Entry 7LD4 (electron microscopy, 3.30 A resolution); this record covers chains A and R of the 4 polymer chains in the assembly.

== Chain A ==
Name: Guanine nucleotide-binding protein G(i) subunit alpha-2
From: Homo sapiens
Reference sequence: P04899 (GNAI2_HUMAN); residue numbers follow UniProt; this construct covers 1-355
Sequence (355 residues; each row starts with the number of its first residue):
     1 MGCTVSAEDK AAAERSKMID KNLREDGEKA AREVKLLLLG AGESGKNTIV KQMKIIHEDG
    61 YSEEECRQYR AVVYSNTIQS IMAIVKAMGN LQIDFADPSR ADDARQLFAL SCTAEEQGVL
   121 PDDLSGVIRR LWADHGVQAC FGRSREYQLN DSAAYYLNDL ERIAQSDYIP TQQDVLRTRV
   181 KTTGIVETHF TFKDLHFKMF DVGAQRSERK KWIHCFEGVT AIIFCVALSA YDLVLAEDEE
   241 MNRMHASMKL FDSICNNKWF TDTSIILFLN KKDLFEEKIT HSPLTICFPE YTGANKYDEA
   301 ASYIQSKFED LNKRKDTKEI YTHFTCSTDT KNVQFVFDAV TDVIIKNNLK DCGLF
Disordered / not traced: 1-10, 55-183, 235-240
Sequence notes: conflict Asn47 (Ser in P04899), Ala204 (Gly in P04899), Ala246 (Glu in P04899), Ser327 (Ala in P04899)
Swiss-Prot annotation at these positions:
  - region: Lys35 to Lys46, Thr48 (G1 motif), Asp174 to Thr182 (G2 motif), Phe197 to Gly203, Gln205, Arg206 (G3 motif), Ile266 to Asp273 (G4 motif), Thr325, Cys326, Thr328 to Thr330 (G5 motif)
  - binding site (GTP): Leu176 to Thr182, Asp201 to Gly203, Gln205, Asn270 to Asp273
  - binding site (Mg(2+)): Thr182
  - modified residue: Arg179 (ADP-ribosylarginine), Gln205 (Deamidated glutamine), Cys352 (ADP-ribosylcysteine)
  - lipidation: Gly2 (N-myristoyl glycine), Cys3 (S-palmitoyl cysteine)

== Chain R ==
Name: Chimera protein of Muscarinic acetylcholine receptor M4 and Adenosine receptor A1
From: Homo sapiens
Reference sequence: chimeric construct of P08173, P30542: residues -28 to -7 from P08173 (ACM4_HUMAN) positions 2-23 (UniProt number = residue number + 30); residues 2-326 from P30542 positions 2-326 (same numbers)
Sequence (387 residues; numbered -54 to 332; the number before each row is that of its first residue; numbers below 1 keep their minus sign (Met-54 is residue -54)):
   -54 MKTIIALSYI FCLVFADYKD DDDAMGANFT PVNGSSGNQS VRLVTSSSLE VLFQGPPPSI
     6 SAFQAAYIGI EVLIALVSVP GNVLVIWAVK VNQALRDATF CFIVSLAVAD VAVGALVIPL
    66 AILINIGPQT YFHTCLMVAC PVLILTQSSI LALLAIAVDR YLRVKIPLRY KMVVTPRRAA
   126 VAIAGCWILS FVVGLTPMFG WNNLSAVERA WAANGSMGEP VIKCEFEKVI SMEYMVYFNF
   186 FVWVLPPLLL MVLIYLEVFY LIRKQLNKKV SASSGDPQKY YGKELKIAKS LALILFLFAL
   246 SWLPLHILNC ITLFCPSCHK PSILTYIAIF LTHGNSAMNP IVYAFRIQKF RVTFLKIWND
   306 HFRCQPAPPI DEDLPEERPD DHHHHHH
Disordered / not traced: -54 to 4, 214-223, 302-332
Disulfide bonds: Cys80-Cys169, Cys260-Cys263
Sequence notes: initiating methionine (-54); expression tag (-53 to -29, 327-332); linker (-6 to 1)
Ligand contacts: adenosine (ADN): Val87, Leu88, Thr91, Phe171, Glu172, Met180, Asn184, Trp247, Leu250, Asn254, Ile274, Thr277, His278
Swiss-Prot annotation at these positions:
  - glycosylation (N-linked (GlcNAc...) asparagine): Asn-22, Asn-17, Asn159
  - lipidation: Cys309 (S-palmitoyl cysteine)
From the paper describing this entry:
  - binding site for adenosine: Gln92, Asn184
  - mutagenesis - L242A/L245A, S246A, N280A: increased binding to NECA
  - mutagenesis - G279A: decreased binding to NECA

== Interface between chain A and chain R ==
Pairs across the interface (23):
  Glu319(A) - Tyr225(R)
  Asp342(A) - Gln210(R)  hydrogen bond
  Asp342(A) - Lys213(R)  salt bridge
  Ile344(A) - Pro112(R)
  Ile344(A) - Leu113(R)  hydrophobic
  Ile345(A) - Pro112(R)  hydrophobic
  Ile345(A) - Gln210(R)
  Lys346(A) - Leu211(R)
  Asn348(A) - Arg108(R)  hydrogen bond
  Asn348(A) - Pro112(R)  hydrogen bond (side chain-backbone)
  Leu349(A) - Val109(R)  hydrophobic
  Leu349(A) - Ile207(R)  hydrophobic
  Asp351(A) - Arg108(R)  salt bridge
  Asp351(A) - Ile292(R)
  Asp351(A) - Lys294(R)
  Cys352(A) - Arg105(R)  hydrogen bond (backbone-side chain)
  Cys352(A) - Arg108(R)
  Cys352(A) - Ile292(R)
  Gly353(A) - Arg291(R)
  Leu354(A) - Lys231(R)  hydrogen bond (backbone-side chain)
  Leu354(A) - Ile232(R)
  Phe355(A) - Lys228(R)
  Phe355(A) - Lys231(R)
Interface residues without a listed pair, chain A (15 interface residues in all): Leu195, Thr341, Lys350
Interface residues without a listed pair, chain R (22 interface residues in all): Thr44, Tyr115, Ser235, Leu236, Tyr288, Gln293

== Summary ==
Chain A and chain R form an interface of 15 and 22 residues respectively, with 5 hydrogen bonds and 2 salt
bridges. Polar contacts include Asp342(A)-Lys213(R), Asp351(A)-Arg108(R) and Asp342(A)-Gln210(R). Chain R
binds adenosine. From the paper: a binding site for adenosine at Gln92(R) and Asn184(R); L242A/L245A, S246A
and N280A of chain R increase binding to NECA.
Here chain A is Guanine nucleotide-binding protein G(i) subunit alpha-2 and chain R is Chimera protein of
Muscarinic acetylcholine receptor M4 and Adenosine receptor A1, both from Homo sapiens. Entry 7LD4 (Cryo-EM
structure of the human adenosine A1 receptor-Gi2-protein complex bound to its endogenous agonist) was
determined by electron microscopy, deposited together with 7LD3.
